Entry 7SAZ (electron microscopy, 3.00 A resolution); this record covers chains A and E of the 7 polymer chains in the assembly.

# Chain A
Name: GldM
From: Capnocytophaga canimorsus (strain 5)
Notes: fragment: C-terminal TEV cleavage site and TwinStrep Tag
UniProt: F9YQB7 (F9YQB7_CAPCC); residues 1-330 here = UniProt positions 1-330
Chain sequence (369 residues; numbered 1 to 369; the number before each row is that of its first residue):
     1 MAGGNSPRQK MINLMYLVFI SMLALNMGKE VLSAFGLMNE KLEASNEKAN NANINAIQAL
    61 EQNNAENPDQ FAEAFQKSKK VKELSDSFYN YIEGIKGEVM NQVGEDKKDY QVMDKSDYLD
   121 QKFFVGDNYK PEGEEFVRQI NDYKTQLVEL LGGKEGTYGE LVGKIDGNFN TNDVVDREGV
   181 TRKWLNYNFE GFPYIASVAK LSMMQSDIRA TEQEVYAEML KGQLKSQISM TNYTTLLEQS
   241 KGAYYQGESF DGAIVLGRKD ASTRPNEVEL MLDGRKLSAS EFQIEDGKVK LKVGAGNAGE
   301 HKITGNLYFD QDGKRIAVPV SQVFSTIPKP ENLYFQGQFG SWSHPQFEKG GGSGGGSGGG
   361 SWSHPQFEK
Not modelled in the structure: 1-4, 222-369
Sequence notes: expression tag (331-369)

# Chain E
Name: GldL
From: Capnocytophaga canimorsus (strain 5)
UniProt: F9YQB6 (F9YQB6_CAPCC); residue numbers follow UniProt; this construct covers 1-228
Chain sequence (228 residues; numbered 1 to 228; the number before each row is that of its first residue):
     1 MAQSNKTTKK IFQMAYGIGA SIVILGALFK ILHWEIDFGG FKLGGGFLLA FGLITEAIIF
    61 FISAFEPVEE GYDWSLVYPE LVGGEARQNQ LVGRGVVSQL SEEDKAIKES LSEKLDNLLA
   121 EAQIDANLMH SLSASIQNFA GAAKEIAPVT DAMVSTHKYG EELSMAAAHL ESLNSLYKLQ
   181 LERTENQVSA QAGVVDNLNS LNEQMMSFKD NLKSLNSVYG GMLSAMGK
Not modelled in the structure: 1-9, 66-228

# Interface between chain A and chain E
Contacting residue pairs - 23 pairs, chain A then chain E:
  P7(A) - Y16(E)  hydrogen bond (backbone-side chain)
  R8(A) - F60(E)
  K10(A) - Y16(E)
  M11(A) - Y16(E)  hydrogen bond (backbone-side chain)
  M11(A) - E56(E)
  M11(A) - F60(E)  hydrophobic
  I12(A) - F60(E)  hydrophobic
  L14(A) - A20(E)  hydrophobic
  L14(A) - I24(E)  hydrophobic
  M15(A) - L53(E)  hydrophobic
  M15(A) - E56(E)
  V18(A) - V23(E)  hydrophobic
  V18(A) - I24(E)  hydrophobic
  V18(A) - A27(E)  hydrophobic
  S21(A) - I31(E)
  M22(A) - A27(E)  hydrophobic
  M22(A) - I31(E)  hydrophobic
  M22(A) - L49(E)  hydrophobic
  A24(A) - I31(E)
  L25(A) - K30(E)
  L25(A) - I31(E)  hydrophobic
  N26(A) - H33(E)  hydrogen bond (backbone-side chain)
  G28(A) - H33(E)
Other interface residues (no listed pair), chain A (16 interface residues in all): L17, M27

# Overview
Chain A and chain E form an interface of 16 and 12 residues respectively; the contacts include 3 hydrogen
bonds. Polar contacts include P7(A)-Y16(E), M11(A)-Y16(E) and N26(A)-H33(E).
Chain A is GldM and chain E is GldL, both from Capnocytophaga canimorsus (strain 5); the structure, Structure
of GldLM, the proton-powered motor that drives Type IX protein secretion and gliding motility in ..., was
determined by electron microscopy together with 7SAT, 7SAU, 7SAX and 7SB2 from the same study.
